5U01 - chains A and F of the 6 polymer chains in the assembly; structure by X-ray diffraction, 2.50 A resolution.

[Chain A]
Name: Transcription factor p65
From: Mus musculus
Reference sequence: Q04207 (TF65_MOUSE); residue numbers follow UniProt; this construct covers 19-291
Chain sequence (273 residues; row label = number of the first residue in the row):
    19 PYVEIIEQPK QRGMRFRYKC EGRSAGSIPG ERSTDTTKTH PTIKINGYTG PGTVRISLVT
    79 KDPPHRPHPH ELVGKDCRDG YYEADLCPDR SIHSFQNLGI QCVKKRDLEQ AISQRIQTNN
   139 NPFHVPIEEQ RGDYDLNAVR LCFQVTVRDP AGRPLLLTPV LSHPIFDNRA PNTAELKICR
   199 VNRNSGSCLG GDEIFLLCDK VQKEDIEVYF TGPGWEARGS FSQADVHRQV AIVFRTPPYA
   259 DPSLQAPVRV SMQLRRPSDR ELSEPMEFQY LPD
Swiss-Prot annotation at these positions:
  - modified residue: Cys38 (Cysteine persulfide), Lys122 (N6-acetyllysine), Lys123 (N6-acetyllysine), Thr176 (Phosphothreonine), Lys218 (N6-acetyllysine), Lys221 (N6-acetyllysine), Thr254 (Phosphothreonine), Ser276 (Phosphoserine), Ser281 (Phosphoserine)
  - cross-link (Glycyl lysine isopeptide (Lys-Gly)): Lys37 (interchain with G-Cter in SUMO3), Lys122 (interchain with G-Cter in SUMO3), Lys123 (interchain with G-Cter in SUMO3)
  - mutagenesis: Cys38 (C38S: Abolishes sulfhydration and impairs interaction with RPS3), Ser281 (S281A/E: Abolishes DNA-binding and transcriptional activity)
From the paper describing this entry:
  - binding site for the 27-nt DNA strand (chain F): Tyr36, Glu39, Arg41, Lys122, Lys123, Arg124, Arg187, Pro189, Lys218, Gln220, Lys221, Arg246, Gln247
  - binding site for the 27-nt DNA strand: Arg33, Arg35, Arg41, Arg187
  - contacts within the chain: Phe34-Arg187 (hydrogen bond)

[Chain F]
Molecule: 27-nt DNA strand
Sequence (27 nucleotides; each row starts with the number of its first residue):
   200 TAGCGGAAAT TCCCGGGAAT TTCCGCT

[Interface between chain A and chain F]
Contacting residue pairs - 16 pairs, chain A then chain F:
  Tyr36(A) - DA208(F)  sugar contact
  Tyr36(A) - DT209(F)  hydrogen bond to the phosphate
  Tyr36(A) - DT210(F)  base contact
  Cys38(A) - DT210(F)  hydrogen bond to the phosphate
  Glu39(A) - DT210(F)  base contact
  Glu39(A) - DC211(F)  hydrogen bond to the base
  Arg41(A) - DC212(F)  base contact
  Lys122(A) - DT209(F)  hydrogen bond to the phosphate
  Lys122(A) - DT210(F)  salt bridge to the phosphate
  Lys123(A) - DA208(F)  phosphate contact
  Lys123(A) - DT209(F)  hydrogen bond to the phosphate
  Pro189(A) - DA207(F)  phosphate contact
  Lys218(A) - DA207(F)  salt bridge to the phosphate
  Lys221(A) - DA206(F)  salt bridge to the phosphate
  Arg246(A) - DG205(F)  salt bridge to the phosphate
  Gln247(A) - DA207(F)  phosphate contact
Other interface residues (no listed pair), chain A (17 interface residues in all): Arg33, Arg35, Val121, Arg124, Arg187, Gln220

[Overview]
17 residues of chain A face 8 of chain F across their interface, with 5 hydrogen bonds and 4 salt bridges.
Polar contacts include Glu39(A)-DC211(F), Tyr36(A)-DT209(F) and Cys38(A)-DT210(F). From the paper: a binding
site for the 27-nt DNA strand (chain F) at Tyr36(A), Glu39(A) and Arg41(A) among others; a binding site for
the 27-nt DNA strand at Arg33(A), Arg35(A) and Arg41(A) among others.
Here chain A is Transcription factor p65 (Mus musculus) and chain F is a 27-nt DNA strand. Entry 5U01
(Cooperative DNA binding by two RelA dimers) was determined by X-ray diffraction.
